Entry 6JXS (X-ray diffraction, 1.95 A resolution); this record covers chains A and C.

# Chain A (and C)
Protein: FMN-dependent NADH-azoreductase
Source organism: Bacillus smithii
Notes: EC 1.7.-.-; chain C of this document is another copy of the same molecule, construct and numbering; everything in this record applies to it too
Reference sequence: G9QLG5 (G9QLG5_9BACI); numbering as in UniProt (aligned over 1-211)
Amino-acid sequence (231 residues; each row starts with the number of its first residue; numbers below 1 keep their minus sign (Met-19 is residue -19)):
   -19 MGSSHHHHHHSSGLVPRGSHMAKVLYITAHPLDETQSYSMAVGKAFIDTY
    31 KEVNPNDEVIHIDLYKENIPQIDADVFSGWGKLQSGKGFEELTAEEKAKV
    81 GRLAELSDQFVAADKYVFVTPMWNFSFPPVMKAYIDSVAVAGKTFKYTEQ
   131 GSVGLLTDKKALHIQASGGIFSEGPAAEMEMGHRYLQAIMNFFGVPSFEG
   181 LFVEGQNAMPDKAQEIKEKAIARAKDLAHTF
Not modelled in the structure: -19 to 0, 129-130 (chain C: -19 to -1, 130)
Sequence notes: expression tag (-19 to 0); engineered mutation Phe151 (Tyr in G9QLG5)
Residues lining bound ligands:
  - FMN (flavin mononucleotide): His10, Ser17, Tyr18, Ser19, Met20, Pro101, Met102, Trp103, Asn104, Phe105, Ala146, Ser147, Gly148, Gly149, Phe151, Gln186, Asn187
  - PE8 (3,6,9,12,15,18,21-heptaoxatricosane-1,23-diol): Glu14, Thr15, Gln16, Ser17, Tyr18, Ala21, Ala193, Gln194, Lys197, Glu198, Ile201

# Chain A / chain C interface
Pairs across the interface - 54 pairs, chain A then chain C:
  Pro11(A) with Asp53(C); Ala54(C); Phe57(C), hydrophobic
  Leu12(A) with Phe57(C), hydrophobic
  Tyr45(A) with Gln51(C); Ile52(C), hydrogen bond (side chain-backbone); Asp53(C)
  Gln51(A) with Tyr45(C); Val110(C)
  Ile52(A) with Pro11(C); Tyr45(C), hydrogen bond (backbone-side chain); Trp103(C)
  Asp53(A) with Pro11(C); Tyr45(C)
  Ala54(A) with Pro11(C)
  Phe57(A) with Pro11(C), hydrophobic; Leu12(C), hydrophobic; Trp103(C), hydrophobic
  Trp103(A) with Ile52(C); Phe57(C), hydrophobic; Lys112(C), hydrogen bond (backbone-side chain); Asp116(C)
  Asn104(A) with Asp116(C), hydrogen bond; Ala119(C); Tyr165(C), hydrogen bond (backbone-side chain); Ile169(C)
  Phe105(A) with Ile169(C), hydrophobic; Phe172(C), hydrophobic
  Ser106(A) with Lys112(C); Tyr165(C)
  Phe107(A) with Lys112(C), hydrogen bond (backbone-side chain)
  Pro109(A) with Pro109(C); Ala113(C); Asp116(C)
  Lys112(A) with Trp103(C), hydrogen bond (side chain-backbone); Ser106(C); Phe107(C), hydrogen bond (side chain-backbone); Pro109(C)
  Ala113(A) with Pro109(C)
  Asp116(A) with Trp103(C); Asn104(C), hydrogen bond; Pro109(C)
  Ala119(A) with Asn104(C)
  Met159(A) with Ala168(C), hydrophobic
  Met161(A) with Arg164(C); Tyr165(C), hydrophobic
  Arg164(A) with Met161(C)
  Tyr165(A) with Asn104(C), hydrogen bond (side chain-backbone); Ser106(C); Met161(C), hydrophobic
  Ile169(A) with Asn104(C); Phe105(C), hydrophobic
  Phe172(A) with Asn104(C); Phe105(C), hydrophobic
Other interface residues (no listed pair), chain A (29 interface residues in all): His10, Pro108, Val110, Ile115, Ala168
Other interface residues (no listed pair), chain C (27 interface residues in all): His10, Ile115

# In short
29 residues of chain A face 27 of chain C across their interface, with 10 hydrogen bonds. Among the polar
pairs are Tyr45(A)-Ile52(C), Trp103(A)-Lys112(C) and Asn104(A)-Asp116(C). Ligands of chain A: flavin
mononucleotide and compound PE8.
Chain A and chain C are both FMN-dependent NADH-azoreductase (Bacillus smithii); the structure, Crystal
Structure of Indigo reductase (Y151F) from Bacillus smithii type strain DSM 4216, was determined by X-ray
diffraction (same publication as 6JXN).
